8CUB - chains C and D; structure by X-ray diffraction, 4.05 A resolution (low resolution: residue-level contacts below are approximate; hydrogen-bond / salt-bridge calls are withheld).

== Chain C ==
Molecule: ATP-binding cassette sub-family G member 5
Organism: Homo sapiens
Notes: EC 7.6.2.-
Reference sequence: Q9H222 (ABCG5_HUMAN); numbering as in UniProt (aligned over 3-651)
Chain sequence (664 residues; each row starts with the number of its first residue):
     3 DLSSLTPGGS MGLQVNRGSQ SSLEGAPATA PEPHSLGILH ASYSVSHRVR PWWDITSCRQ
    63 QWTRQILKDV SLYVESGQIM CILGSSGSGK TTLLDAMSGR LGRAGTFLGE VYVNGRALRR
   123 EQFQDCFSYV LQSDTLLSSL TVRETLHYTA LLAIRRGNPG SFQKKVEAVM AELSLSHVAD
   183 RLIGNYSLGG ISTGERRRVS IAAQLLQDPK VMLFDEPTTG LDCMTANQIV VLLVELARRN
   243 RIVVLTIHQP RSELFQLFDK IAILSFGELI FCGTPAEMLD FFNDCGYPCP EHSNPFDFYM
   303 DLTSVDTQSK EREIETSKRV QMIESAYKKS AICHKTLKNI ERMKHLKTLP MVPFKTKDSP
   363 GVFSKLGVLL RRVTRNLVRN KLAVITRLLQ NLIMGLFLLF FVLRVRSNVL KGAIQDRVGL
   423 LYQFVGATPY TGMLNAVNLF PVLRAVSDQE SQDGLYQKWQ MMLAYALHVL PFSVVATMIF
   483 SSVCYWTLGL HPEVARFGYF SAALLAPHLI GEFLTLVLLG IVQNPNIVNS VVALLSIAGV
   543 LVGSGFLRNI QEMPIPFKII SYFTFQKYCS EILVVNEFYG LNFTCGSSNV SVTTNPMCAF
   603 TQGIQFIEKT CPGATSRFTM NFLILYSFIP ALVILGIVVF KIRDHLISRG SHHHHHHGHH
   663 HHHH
Unresolved in the structure: 3-33, 49-64, 588-598, 649-666
Construct notes: expression tag (652-666)
Swiss-Prot annotation at these positions:
  - binding site (ATP): Gly86 to Thr93
  - glycosylation (N-linked (GlcNAc...) asparagine): Asn584, Asn591
  - natural variant: Met99 (M99R: In STSL2; uncertain significance), Glu146 (E146Q: In STSL2), Arg389 (R389H: In STSL2), Arg419 (R419H: In STSL2; R419P: In STSL2), Asn437 (N437K: In STSL2), Arg550 (R550S: In STSL2)
  - mutagenesis: Lys92 to Thr93 (Abolishes increase of the very low basal ATPase activity by cholate), Tyr432 (Y432A: Strongly decreases cholesterol secretion into bile), Ala540 (A540F: Strongly decreases cholesterol secretion into bile)
What the authors report for this chain:
  - binding site for cholesterol: Leu537, Ala540, Phe565, Phe567
  - mutagenesis - A540F: decreased catalytic activity on sterols (citing earlier work)

== Chain D ==
Molecule: ATP-binding cassette sub-family G member 8
Organism: Homo sapiens
Notes: EC 7.6.2.-
Reference sequence: Q9H221 (ABCG8_HUMAN); residues 2-673 here = UniProt positions 2-673
Chain sequence (687 residues; row label = number of the first residue in the row; numbers below 1 keep their minus sign (Met-1 is residue -1)):
    -1 MGSAGKAAEE RGLPKGATPQ DTSGLQDRLF SSESDNSLYF TYSGQPNTLE VRDLNYQVDL
    59 ASQVPWFEQL AQFKMPWTSP SCQNSCELGI QNLSFKVRSG QMLAIIGSSG CGRASLLDVI
   119 TGRGHGGKIK SGQIWINGQP SSPQLVRKCV AHVRQHNQLL PNLTVRETLA FIAQMRLPRT
   179 FSQAQRDKRV EDVIAELRLR QCADTRVGNM YVRGLSGGER RRVSIGVQLL WNPGILILDE
   239 PTSGLDSFTA HNLVKTLSRL AKGNRLVLIS LHQPRSDIFR LFDLVLLMTS GTPIYLGAAQ
   299 HMVQYFTAIG YPCPRYSNPA DFYVDLTSID RRSREQELAT REKAQSLAAL FLEKVRDLDD
   359 FLWKAETKDL DEDTCVESSV TPLDTNCLPS PTKMPGAVQQ FTTLIRRQIS NDFRDLPTLL
   419 IHGAEACLMS MTIGFLYFGH GSIQLSFMDT AALLFMIGAL IPFNVILDVI SKCYSERAML
   479 YYELEDGLYT TGPYFFAKIL GELPEHCAYI IIYGMPTYWL ANLRPGLQPF LLHFLLVWLV
   539 VFCCRIMALA AAALLPTFHM ASFFSNALYN SFYLAGGFMI NLSSLWTVPA WISKVSFLRW
   599 CFEGLMKIQF SRRTYKMPLG NLTIAVSGDK ILSVMELDSY PLYAIYLIVI GLSGGFMVLY
   659 YVSLRFIKQK PSQDWASNSL EVLFQME
Unresolved in the structure: -1 to 27, 57-86, 363-389, 616-622, 671-685
Construct notes: expression tag (-1 to 1, 674-685)
Swiss-Prot annotation at these positions:
  - glycosylation: Asn619 (N-linked (GlcNAc...) asparagine)
  - natural variant: Asp19 (D19H: Associated significantly with GBD4), Arg184 (R184H: In STSL1), Pro231 (P231T: In STSL1), Glu238 (E238K: In STSL1; uncertain significance), Arg263 (R263Q: In STSL1), Arg405 (R405H: In STSL1), Leu501 (L501P: In STSL1), Arg543 (R543S: In STSL1), Phe570 (deletion: In STSL1), Leu572 (L572P: In STSL1), Gly574 (G574E: In STSL1; G574R: In STSL1), Leu596 (L596R: In STSL1)
  - mutagenesis: Gly216 (G216D: Loss of ATPase activity)
What the authors report for this chain:
  - binding site for cholesterol: Thr430

== How chain C and chain D interact ==
Pairs across the interface - 93 pairs, chain C then chain D:
  Ser176(C) - Arg330(D)
  Leu190(C) - Arg329(D)
  Arg200(C) - Arg330(D)
  Met226(C) - Asp328(D)
  Gln251(C) - Gln271(D)
  Gln251(C) - Arg273(D)
  Arg253(C) - Gln271(D)
  Arg253(C) - Asp319(D)
  Ser254(C) - Ser315(D)
  Ser254(C) - Asn316(D)
  Ser254(C) - Asp319(D)
  Glu255(C) - Asp319(D)
  Glu255(C) - Asp323(D)
  Cys291(C) - Tyr314(D)
  Pro292(C) - Arg278(D)
  Pro292(C) - Tyr314(D)
  Glu293(C) - Arg313(D)
  Glu293(C) - Tyr314(D)
  His294(C) - Val301(D)
  His294(C) - Cys311(D)
  His294(C) - Pro312(D)
  His294(C) - Ser315(D)
  His294(C) - Asn316(D)
  His294(C) - Pro317(D)
  Ser295(C) - Ser274(D)
  Ser295(C) - Arg278(D)
  Ser295(C) - Tyr314(D)
  Ser295(C) - Ser315(D)
  Asn296(C) - Ser274(D)
  Asn296(C) - Asn316(D)
  Asn296(C) - Asp319(D)
  Pro297(C) - Tyr314(D)
  Asp299(C) - Arg273(D)
  Asp299(C) - Ser274(D)
  Asp303(C) - Ser245(D)
  Asp303(C) - Phe246(D)
  Asp303(C) - Arg273(D)
  Asp303(C) - Asp275(D)
  Ser306(C) - Phe246(D)
  Asp308(C) - Phe246(D)
  Gln310(C) - Phe246(D)
  Gln310(C) - Asn250(D)
  Arg314(C) - Ser29(D)
  Arg314(C) - Ser30(D)
  Arg314(C) - Asn250(D)
  Arg321(C) - Phe28(D)
  Phe399(C) - Ser569(D)
  Phe399(C) - Leu572(D)
  Leu400(C) - Leu572(D)
  Phe402(C) - Val586(D)
  Phe402(C) - Pro587(D)
  Phe403(C) - Ser569(D)
  Phe403(C) - Leu572(D)
  Phe403(C) - Ala573(D)
  Phe403(C) - Pro587(D)
  Phe403(C) - Ile590(D)
  Lys413(C) - Ser582(D)
  Gln417(C) - Gly575(D)
  Gln417(C) - Phe576(D)
  Gln417(C) - Met577(D)
  Gln417(C) - Ile578(D)
  Gln417(C) - Asn579(D)
  Asp418(C) - Ile578(D)
  Asp418(C) - Asn579(D)
  Asp418(C) - Ser582(D)
  Gly421(C) - Met577(D)
  Tyr424(C) - Tyr571(D)
  Tyr424(C) - Met577(D)
  Gln425(C) - Tyr571(D)
  Gln425(C) - Leu572(D)
  Gln425(C) - Met577(D)
  Ala535(C) - Phe461(D)
  Leu536(C) - Phe461(D)
  Ile539(C) - Phe461(D)
  Leu543(C) - Leu434(D)
  Leu543(C) - Met454(D)
  Leu549(C) - Tyr435(D)
  Leu549(C) - Ala450(D)
  Leu549(C) - Met454(D)
  Leu549(C) - Phe576(D)
  Leu549(C) - Met577(D)
  Arg550(C) - Leu434(D)
  Arg550(C) - Tyr435(D)
  Arg550(C) - Asp447(D)
  Glu554(C) - Ser444(D)
  Glu554(C) - Asp447(D)
  Met555(C) - Leu434(D)
  Pro556(C) - Phe433(D)
  Pro556(C) - Leu434(D)
  Phe559(C) - Thr430(D)
  Phe559(C) - Phe433(D)
  Phe559(C) - Leu434(D)
  Met599(C) - Lys628(D)
Interface residues without a listed pair, chain C (53 interface residues in all): Glu197, Cys225, Phe300, Val307, Val404, Leu405, Leu412, Asn528, Ser532, Asn551
Interface residues without a listed pair, chain D (62 interface residues in all): Thr247, Phe320, Val322, Ser326, Ile327, Met427, Phe436, Leu443, Leu458, His557, Ala565, Asn568, Leu583, Trp584, Val632

== In short ==
The interface between chain C and chain D involves 53 residues on one side and 62 on the other. The paper
reports a binding site for cholesterol at Leu537(C), Ala540(C) and Thr430(D) among others; A540F of chain C
reduces catalytic activity on sterols.
Here chain C is ATP-binding cassette sub-family G member 5 and chain D is ATP-binding cassette sub-family G
member 8, both from Homo sapiens. Entry 8CUB (Crystal Structure of ABCG5/G8 in Complex with Cholesterol) was
determined by X-ray diffraction.
